Entry 8B03 (X-ray diffraction, 2.22 A resolution); this record covers chains A and B.

[Chain A]
Name: Tryptophan synthase alpha chain
Organism: Salmonella enterica subsp. enterica serovar Typhimurium
Notes: EC 4.2.1.20
Reference sequence: P00929 (TRPA_SALTY); residues 1-268 here = UniProt positions 1-268
Chain sequence (269 residues; numbered 0 to 268; the number before each row is that of its first residue; numbering starts at 0):
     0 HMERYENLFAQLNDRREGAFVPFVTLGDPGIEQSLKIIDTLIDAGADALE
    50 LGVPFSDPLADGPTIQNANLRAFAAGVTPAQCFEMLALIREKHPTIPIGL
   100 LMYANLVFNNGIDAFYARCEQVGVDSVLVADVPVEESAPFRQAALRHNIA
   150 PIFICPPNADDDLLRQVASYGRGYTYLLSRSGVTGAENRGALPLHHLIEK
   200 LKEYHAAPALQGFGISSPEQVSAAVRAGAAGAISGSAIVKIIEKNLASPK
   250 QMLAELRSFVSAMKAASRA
Not modelled in the structure: 180-190
Construct notes: expression tag (0)
Curated features (UniProtKB/Swiss-Prot):
  - active site (Proton acceptor): E49, D60

[Chain B]
Name: Tryptophan synthase beta chain
Organism: Salmonella enterica subsp. enterica serovar Typhimurium
Notes: EC 4.2.1.20
Reference sequence: P0A2K1 (TRPB_SALTY); residue numbers follow UniProt; this construct covers 1-397
Chain sequence (397 residues; row label = number of the first residue in the row):
     1 MTTLLNPYFGEFGGMYVPQILMPALNQLEEAFVSAQKDPEFQAQFADLLK
    51 NYAGRPTALTKCQNITAGTRTTLYLKREDLLHGGAHKTNQVLGQALLAKR
   101 MGKSEIIAETGAGQHGVASALASALLGLKCRIYMGAKDVERQSPNVFRMR
   151 LMGAEVIPVHSGSATLKDACNEALRDWSGSYETAHYMLGTAAGPHPYPTI
   201 VREFQRMIGEETKAQILDKEGRLPDAVIACVGGGSNAIGMFADFINDTSV
   251 GLIGVEPGGHGIETGEHGAPLKHGRVGIYFGMKAPMMQTADGQIEESYSI
   301 SAGLDFPSVGPQHAYLNSIGRADYVSITDDEALEAFKTLCRHEGIIPALE
   351 SSHALAHALKMMREQPEKEQLLVVNLSGRGDKDIFTVHDILKARGEI
Not modelled in the structure: 1, 396-397
Glycans and other covalent adducts: pyridoxal phosphate (PLP) linked to K87
Bound ions: Cs+: G232, G268, F306, S308
Ligand contacts: pyridoxal phosphate (PLP): A85, H86, Q114, T190, C230, V231, G232, G233, G234, S235, N236, G303, L304, A348, E350, S351, S377, G378
Curated features (UniProtKB/Swiss-Prot):
  - modified residue: K87 (N6-(pyridoxal phosphate)lysine)

[Interface between chain A and chain B]
Residue-residue contacts (59; chain A residue first):
  P53(A) - Q293(B)  hydrogen bond (backbone-side chain)
  F54(A) - G292(B)
  F54(A) - Q293(B)
  F54(A) - I294(B)  hydrophobic
  S55(A) - K167(B)
  S55(A) - Q293(B)  hydrogen bond (backbone-side chain)
  S55(A) - I294(B)  hydrogen bond (side chain-backbone)
  D56(A) - K167(B)  salt bridge
  D56(A) - D168(B)
  D56(A) - N171(B)  hydrogen bond
  D56(A) - Y279(B)  hydrogen bond
  D56(A) - I294(B)
  P57(A) - R175(B)  hydrogen bond (backbone-side chain)
  L58(A) - P18(B)
  L58(A) - N171(B)
  L58(A) - R175(B)
  L58(A) - F280(B)
  A59(A) - P18(B)  hydrophobic
  D60(A) - R175(B)  hydrogen bond (backbone-side chain)
  Q65(A) - S161(B)
  Q65(A) - R175(B)
  L69(A) - G162(B)
  F72(A) - Q293(B)
  T77(A) - D291(B)
  P78(A) - D291(B)
  P78(A) - Q293(B)
  A103(A) - I278(B)  hydrophobic
  N104(A) - G277(B)
  N104(A) - I278(B)  hydrogen bond (side chain-backbone)
  N104(A) - Q288(B)  hydrogen bond
  N104(A) - G292(B)  hydrogen bond (side chain-backbone)
  L105(A) - D291(B)
  F107(A) - V276(B)  hydrophobic
  F107(A) - I278(B)  hydrophobic
  F107(A) - K283(B)
  N108(A) - R275(B)  hydrogen bond
  N108(A) - Q288(B)
  N108(A) - A290(B)  hydrogen bond (side chain-backbone)
  N108(A) - D291(B)  hydrogen bond (side chain-backbone)
  N108(A) - G292(B)
  A129(A) - P18(B)
  D130(A) - Y16(B)
  D130(A) - V17(B)  hydrogen bond (backbone-backbone)
  D130(A) - P18(B)
  V131(A) - Y16(B)  hydrophobic
  P132(A) - M15(B)
  P132(A) - V17(B)
  P132(A) - Q19(B)
  P132(A) - M22(B)  hydrophobic
  V133(A) - Q19(B)  hydrogen bond (backbone-side chain)
  E134(A) - Q19(B)  hydrogen bond
  E134(A) - M22(B)
  E135(A) - Y8(B)  hydrogen bond
  E135(A) - G14(B)
  E135(A) - M15(B)  hydrogen bond (side chain-backbone)
  E135(A) - Y16(B)
  P155(A) - Q19(B)
  N157(A) - P23(B)
  L162(A) - Q19(B)
Interface residues without a listed pair, chain A (30 interface residues in all): F139, I153
Interface residues without a listed pair, chain B (35 interface residues in all): T2, I20, E172, L174, Y181, M286, T289

[Summary]
Chain A and chain B form an interface of 30 and 35 residues respectively; the contacts include 18 hydrogen
bonds and 1 salt bridge. Among the polar pairs are D56(A)-K167(B), P53(A)-Q293(B) and S55(A)-Q293(B).
Pyridoxal phosphate is covalently linked to K87(B).
Here chain A is Tryptophan synthase alpha chain and chain B is Tryptophan synthase beta chain, both from
Salmonella enterica subsp. enterica serovar Typhimurium. Entry 8B03 (TRYPTOPHAN SYNTHASE - Cryo-trapping by
the spitrobot crystal plunger after 0 sec) was determined by X-ray diffraction, deposited together with 8B05
and 8B06.
